8WJN - chains A and G of the 5 polymer chains in the assembly; structure by electron microscopy, 5.58 A resolution (low resolution: residue-level contacts below are approximate; hydrogen-bond / salt-bridge calls are withheld).

# Chain A
Name: Structural maintenance of chromosomes protein 5
Source organism: Saccharomyces cerevisiae S288C
Reference sequence: Q08204 (SMC5_YEAST); residues 1-1093 here = UniProt positions 1-1093
Chain sequence (1093 residues; row label = number of the first residue in the row):
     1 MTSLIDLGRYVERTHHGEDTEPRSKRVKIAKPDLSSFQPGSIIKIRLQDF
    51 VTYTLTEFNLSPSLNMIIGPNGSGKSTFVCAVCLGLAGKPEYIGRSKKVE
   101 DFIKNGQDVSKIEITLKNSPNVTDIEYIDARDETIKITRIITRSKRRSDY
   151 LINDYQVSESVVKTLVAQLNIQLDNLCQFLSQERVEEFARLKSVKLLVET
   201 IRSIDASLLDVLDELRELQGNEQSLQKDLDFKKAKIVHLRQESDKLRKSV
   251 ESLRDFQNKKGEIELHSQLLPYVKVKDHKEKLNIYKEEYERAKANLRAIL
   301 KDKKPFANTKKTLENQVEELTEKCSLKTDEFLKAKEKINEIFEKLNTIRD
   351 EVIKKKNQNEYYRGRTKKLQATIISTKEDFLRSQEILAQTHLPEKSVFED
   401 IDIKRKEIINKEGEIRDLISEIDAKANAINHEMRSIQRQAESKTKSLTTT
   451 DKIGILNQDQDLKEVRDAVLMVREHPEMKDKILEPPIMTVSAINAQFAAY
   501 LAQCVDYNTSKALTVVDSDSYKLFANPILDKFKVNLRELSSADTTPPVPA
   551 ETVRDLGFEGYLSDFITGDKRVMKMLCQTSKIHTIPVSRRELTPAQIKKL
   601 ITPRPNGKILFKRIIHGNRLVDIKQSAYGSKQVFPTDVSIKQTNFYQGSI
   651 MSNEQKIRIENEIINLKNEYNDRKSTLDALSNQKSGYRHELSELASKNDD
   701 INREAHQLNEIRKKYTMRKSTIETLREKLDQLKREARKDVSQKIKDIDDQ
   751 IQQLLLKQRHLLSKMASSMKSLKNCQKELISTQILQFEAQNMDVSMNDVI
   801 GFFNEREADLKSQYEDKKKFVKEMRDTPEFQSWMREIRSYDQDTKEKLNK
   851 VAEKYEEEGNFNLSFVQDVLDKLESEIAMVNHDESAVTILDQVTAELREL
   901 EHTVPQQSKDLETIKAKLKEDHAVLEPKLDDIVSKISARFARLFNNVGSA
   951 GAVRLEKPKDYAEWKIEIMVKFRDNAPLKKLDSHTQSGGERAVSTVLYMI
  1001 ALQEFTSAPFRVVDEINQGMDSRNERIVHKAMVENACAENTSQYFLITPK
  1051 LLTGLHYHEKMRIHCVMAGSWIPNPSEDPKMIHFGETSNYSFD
Not modelled in the structure: 1-31, 262-267, 284-820, 1066-1093

# Chain G
Name: Non-structural maintenance of chromosome element 3
Source organism: Saccharomyces cerevisiae S288C
Reference sequence: Q05541 (NSE3_YEAST); numbering as in UniProt (aligned over 1-303)
Chain sequence (303 residues; each row starts with the number of its first residue):
     1 MSSIDNDSDVDLTEDLAVAKIVKENPVARKMVRYILSRGESQNSIITRNK
    51 LQSVIHEAAREENIAKPSFSKMFMDINAILYNVYGFELQGLPSKNNMNAG
   101 GNGSNSNTNKSMPEPLGHRAQKFILLNNVPHSKNFDDFKILQSAHTYEEL
   151 IVTGEYIGDDIASGTSNTLESKLSTDRDLVYKGVLSVILCIVFFSKNNIL
   201 HQELIKFLETFGIPSDGSKIAILNITIEDLIKSLEKREYIVRLEEKSDTD
   251 GEVISYRIGRRTQAELGLESLEKLVQEIMGLEKEQTKSLHDDIIKSIGDS
   301 YSI
Not modelled in the structure: 1-10, 98-113

# Chain A / chain G interface
Contacting residue pairs (12; chain A residue first):
  Lys232(A) - Thr249(G)
  Pro958(A) - Asp216(G)
  Lys959(A) - Ser215(G)
  Lys959(A) - Asp216(G)
  Lys959(A) - Gly217(G)
  Lys971(A) - Asp159(G)
  Asp974(A) - Asp159(G)
  Asn975(A) - Asp159(G)
  Ala976(A) - Asp159(G)
  Pro977(A) - Asp159(G)
  Pro977(A) - Asp160(G)
  Lys979(A) - Tyr156(G)
Interface residues without a listed pair, chain A (10 interface residues in all): Lys957
Interface residues without a listed pair, chain G (9 interface residues in all): Lys219, Glu228

# Summary
10 residues of chain A face 9 of chain G across their interface.
Chain A is Structural maintenance of chromosomes protein 5 and chain G is Non-structural maintenance of
chromosome element 3, both from Saccharomyces cerevisiae S288C; the structure, Cryo-EM structure of 6-subunit
Smc5/6 head region, was determined by electron microscopy together with 7YLM, 7YMD, 7YQH, 8HQS, 8I13, 8I21 and
6 further entries from the same study.
